6JPI - chains C and F of the 6 polymer chains in the assembly; structure by X-ray diffraction, 3.14 A resolution.

== Chain C ==
Molecule: HTH cro/C1-type domain-containing protein
Source organism: Pseudomonas aeruginosa (strain ATCC 15692 / DSM 22644 / CIP 104116 / JCM 14847 / LMG 12228 / 1C / PRS 101 / PAO1)
UniProt: Q9HVC1 (Q9HVC1_PSEAE); numbering as in UniProt (aligned over 1-101)
Amino-acid sequence (109 residues; each row starts with the number of its first residue):
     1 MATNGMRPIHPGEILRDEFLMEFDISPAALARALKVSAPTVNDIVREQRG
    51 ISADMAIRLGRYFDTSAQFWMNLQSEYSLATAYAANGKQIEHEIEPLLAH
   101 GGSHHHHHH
Not modelled in the structure: 1-6, 98-109
Construct notes: expression tag (102-109)

== Chain F ==
Molecule: 28-nt DNA strand
Sequence (28 nucleotides; numbered 1 to 28; the number before each row is that of its first residue):
     1 AGTTAACGCTTAACGTTAAGGGTTAATG

== Chain C / chain F interface ==
Contacting residue pairs - 12 pairs, chain C then chain F:
  Ser26(C) - DT10(F)  phosphate contact
  Pro27(C) - DT10(F)  phosphate contact
  Ala28(C) - DC9(F)  phosphate contact
  Ala28(C) - DT10(F)  hydrogen bond to the phosphate
  Arg32(C) - DC9(F)  salt bridge to the phosphate
  Ala38(C) - DT11(F)  base contact
  Pro39(C) - DT11(F)  base contact
  Pro39(C) - DA12(F)  base contact
  Asn42(C) - DT10(F)  sugar contact
  Asn42(C) - DT11(F)  hydrogen bond to the phosphate
  Arg46(C) - DT11(F)  phosphate contact
  Arg46(C) - DA12(F)  salt bridge to the phosphate
Interface residues without a listed pair, chain F (5 interface residues in all): DG8

== Overview ==
The interface between chain C and chain F involves 8 residues on one side and 5 on the other; the contacts
include 2 hydrogen bonds and 2 salt bridges. Polar pairs include Ala28(C)-DT10(F), Asn42(C)-DT11(F) and
Arg32(C)-DC9(F).
Chain C is HTH cro/C1-type domain-containing protein (Pseudomonas aeruginosa (strain ATCC 15692 / DSM 22644 /
CIP 104116 / JCM 14847 / LMG 12228 / 1C / PRS 101 / PAO1)) and chain F is a 28-nt DNA strand; the structure,
Crystal structure of PA4674 in complex with its operator DNA (28bp) from Pseudomonas aeruginosa, was
determined by X-ray diffraction.
